7F9N - chains A and C; structure by X-ray diffraction, 3.00 A resolution.

== Chain A ==
Name: Rifin
From: Plasmodium falciparum (isolate 3D7)
UniProt: A0A143ZWD5 (A0A143ZWD5_PLAF7); residues 157-323 here = UniProt positions 157-323
Amino-acid sequence (175 residues; each row starts with the number of its first residue):
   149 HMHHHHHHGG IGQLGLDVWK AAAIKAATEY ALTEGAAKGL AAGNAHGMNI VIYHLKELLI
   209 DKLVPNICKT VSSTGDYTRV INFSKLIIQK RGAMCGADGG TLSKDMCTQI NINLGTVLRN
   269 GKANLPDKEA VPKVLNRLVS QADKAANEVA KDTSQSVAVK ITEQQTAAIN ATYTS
Not modelled in the structure: 149-165
Construct notes: expression tag (149-156)
Disulfides: Cys243-Cys255

== Chain C ==
Name: Leukocyte-associated immunoglobulin-like receptor 1
From: Homo sapiens
UniProt: Q6GTX8 (LAIR1_HUMAN); residue numbers follow UniProt; this construct covers 22-122
Amino-acid sequence (112 residues; each row starts with the number of its first residue):
    14 HMHHHHHHQE EDLPRPSISA EPGTVIPLGS HVTFVCRGPV GVQTFRLERE SRSTYNDTED
    74 VSQASPSESE ARFRIDSVSE GNAGPYRCIY YKPPKWSEQS DYLELLVKEA AA
Not modelled in the structure: 14-24, 123-125
Construct notes: expression tag (14-21, 123-125)
Disulfides: Cys49-Cys101
Curated features (UniProtKB/Swiss-Prot):
  - glycosylation: Asn69 (N-linked (GlcNAc...) asparagine)
  - natural variant: Glu63 (D63E: this construct carries the variant), Ser92 (R92S: this construct carries the variant), Pro98 (L98P: this construct carries the variant)

== How chain A and chain C interact ==
Residue-residue contacts - 47 pairs, chain A then chain C:
  Arg239(A) - Ser66(C)
  Arg239(A) - Tyr68(C)  hydrogen bond
  Gly240(A) - Asn69(C)
  Cys243(A) - Ser66(C)
  Cys243(A) - Thr67(C)
  Cys243(A) - Tyr68(C)  hydrogen bond (backbone-backbone)
  Gly244(A) - Thr67(C)
  Gly244(A) - Tyr68(C)
  Gly244(A) - Asn69(C)
  Ala245(A) - Leu60(C)
  Ala245(A) - Arg62(C)
  Ala245(A) - Tyr68(C)
  Ala245(A) - Asn69(C)
  Asp246(A) - Asn95(C)  hydrogen bond (backbone-side chain)
  Gly247(A) - Thr67(C)
  Lys252(A) - Ser66(C)
  Cys255(A) - Ser66(C)
  Thr256(A) - Arg65(C)
  Thr256(A) - Ser66(C)
  Asn259(A) - Arg65(C)  hydrogen bond (side chain-backbone)
  Asn259(A) - Ser66(C)  hydrogen bond (side chain-backbone)
  Asn259(A) - Tyr68(C)  hydrogen bond
  Thr264(A) - Arg59(C)
  Thr264(A) - Tyr68(C)  hydrogen bond
  Val265(A) - Ser64(C)
  Val265(A) - Arg65(C)
  Val265(A) - Tyr68(C)  hydrophobic
  Asn268(A) - Arg65(C)  hydrogen bond (backbone-side chain)
  Gly269(A) - Ser64(C)
  Gly269(A) - Arg65(C)
  Lys270(A) - Ser110(C)
  Lys270(A) - Gln112(C)
  Ala271(A) - Arg59(C)
  Ala271(A) - Trp109(C)
  Asn272(A) - Trp109(C)  hydrogen bond (backbone-side chain)
  Leu273(A) - Arg59(C)
  Leu273(A) - Trp109(C)
  Pro274(A) - Thr57(C)
  Pro274(A) - Arg59(C)
  Pro274(A) - Asp70(C)
  Pro274(A) - Tyr104(C)  hydrophobic
  Pro274(A) - Trp109(C)  hydrophobic
  Asp275(A) - Arg59(C)  salt bridge
  Asp275(A) - Tyr68(C)  hydrogen bond
  Asp275(A) - Asp70(C)
  Lys276(A) - Glu72(C)
  Glu277(A) - Gln56(C)  hydrogen bond
Other interface residues (no listed pair), chain A (24 interface residues in all): Arg267
Other interface residues (no listed pair), chain C (19 interface residues in all): Tyr99

== In short ==
The interface between chain A and chain C involves 24 residues on one side and 19 on the other, with 11
hydrogen bonds and 1 salt bridge. Polar pairs include Asp275(A)-Arg59(C), Arg239(A)-Tyr68(C) and
Asp246(A)-Asn95(C).
Chain A is Rifin (Plasmodium falciparum (isolate 3D7)) and chain C is Leukocyte-associated immunoglobulin-like
receptor 1 (Homo sapiens); the structure, Crystal structure of the variable region of Plasmodium RIFIN #4
(PF3D7_1000500) in complex with LAIR1, was determined by X-ray diffraction, deposited together with 7F9L and
7F9M.
